Entry 6X3E (electron microscopy, 3.42 A resolution); this record covers chains A and B of the 3 polymer chains in the assembly.

# Chain A (and B)
Molecule: Excitatory amino acid transporter 3
Organism: Homo sapiens
Notes: chain B of this document is another copy of the same molecule, construct and numbering; everything in this record applies to it too
Reference sequence: P43005 (EAA3_HUMAN); numbering as in UniProt (aligned over 1-524)
Amino-acid sequence (526 residues; row label = number of the first residue in the row; numbers below 1 keep their minus sign (Gly-1 is residue -1)):
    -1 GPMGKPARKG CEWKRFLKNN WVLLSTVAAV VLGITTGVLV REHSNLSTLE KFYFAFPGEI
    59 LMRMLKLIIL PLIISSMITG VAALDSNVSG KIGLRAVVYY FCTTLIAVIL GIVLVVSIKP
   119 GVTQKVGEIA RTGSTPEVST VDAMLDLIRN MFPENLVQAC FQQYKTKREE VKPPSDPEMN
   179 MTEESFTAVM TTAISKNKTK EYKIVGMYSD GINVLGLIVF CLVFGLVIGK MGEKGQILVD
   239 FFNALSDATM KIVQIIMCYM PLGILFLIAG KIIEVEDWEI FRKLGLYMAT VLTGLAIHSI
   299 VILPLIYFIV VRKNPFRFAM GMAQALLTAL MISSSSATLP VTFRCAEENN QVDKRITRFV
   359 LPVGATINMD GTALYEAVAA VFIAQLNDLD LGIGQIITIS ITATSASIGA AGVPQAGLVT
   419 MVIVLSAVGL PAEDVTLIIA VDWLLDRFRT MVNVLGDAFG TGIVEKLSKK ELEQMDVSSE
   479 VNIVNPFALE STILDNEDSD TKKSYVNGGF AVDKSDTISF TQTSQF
Not modelled in the structure: -1 to 15, 126-136, 169-198, 476-524 (chain B: -1 to 18, 122-136, 169-198, 475-524)
Bound ions: Na+ site 1: Tyr98, Thr101, Thr102, Asn366, Asp368; Na+ site 2: Gly362, Asn366, Asn451, Asp455; Na+ site 3: Thr364, Ser405, Ile406, Ala408
Ligand contacts: aspartic acid (ASP): Ser331, Ser332, Ser333, Met367, Thr370, Ala409, Gly410, Val411, Pro412, Ala414, Gly415, Asp444, Arg447, Thr448, Asn451
UniProt features mapped onto this chain:
  - binding site (Na(+)): Tyr98, Thr101, Thr102, Gly362, Thr364, Asn366, Asp368, Ser405, Ile406, Ala408, Asn451, Asp455
  - binding site (L-aspartate): Ser331, Ser333, Thr370, Val411, Arg447, Thr448, Asn451
  - modified residue (Phosphoserine): Ser517, Ser522
  - glycosylation (N-linked (GlcNAc...) asparagine): Asn43, Asn178, Asn195

# Interface between chain A and chain B
Pairs across the interface (56; chain A residue first):
  Ser45(A) with Glu199(B), hydrogen bond (side chain-backbone)
  Thr46(A) with Glu199(B); Tyr200(B)
  Leu47(A) with Arg166(B); Tyr200(B); Ile202(B), hydrophobic
  Phe50(A) with Arg147(B); Ile202(B), hydrophobic
  Tyr51(A) with Asp140(B), hydrogen bond; Leu143(B), hydrophobic; Arg166(B), hydrogen bond; Ile202(B), hydrophobic
  Phe54(A) with Leu143(B), hydrophobic; Arg147(B)
  Glu57(A) with Arg147(B), salt bridge
  Ile58(A) with Ile146(B); Phe150(B), hydrophobic
  Arg61(A) with Arg147(B), hydrogen bond (side chain-backbone); Phe150(B), hydrogen bond (side chain-backbone); Pro151(B); Glu152(B), salt bridge; Tyr206(B)
  Met62(A) with Phe150(B), hydrophobic
  Lys64(A) with Glu152(B), salt bridge
  Leu65(A) with Pro151(B); Glu152(B); Leu154(B), hydrophobic
  Leu68(A) with Asn153(B); Val155(B), hydrophobic
  Pro69(A) with Leu154(B), hydrophobic
  Val155(A) with Val155(B), hydrophobic
  Cys158(A) with Asn153(B), hydrogen bond (backbone-side chain); Val155(B), hydrophobic
  Phe159(A) with Asn153(B); Val155(B), hydrophobic; Gln156(B); Phe159(B), hydrophobic
  Asp208(A) with Gln156(B), hydrogen bond
  Ile235(A) with Ile235(B), hydrophobic
  Asp238(A) with Ile235(B)
  Phe239(A) with Leu236(B), hydrophobic; Phe239(B), hydrophobic
  Ala242(A) with Met229(B); Lys232(B); Ile235(B), hydrophobic; Leu236(B)
  Leu243(A) with Phe222(B), hydrophobic
  Asp245(A) with Met229(B)
  Ala246(A) with Phe222(B), hydrophobic; Val225(B); Met229(B), hydrophobic
  Thr247(A) with Phe222(B)
  Lys249(A) with Val225(B)
  Ile250(A) with Phe218(B), hydrophobic; Phe222(B), hydrophobic
  Ile253(A) with Val221(B), hydrophobic
Other interface residues (no listed pair), chain B (31 interface residues in all): Val139, Tyr162, Lys201, Ile226, Gly233

# In short
The interface between chain A and chain B involves 29 residues on one side and 31 on the other; the contacts
include 7 hydrogen bonds and 3 salt bridges. Among the polar pairs are Glu57(A)-Arg147(B), Arg61(A)-Glu152(B)
and Lys64(A)-Glu152(B). Chain A binds aspartic acid.
Chain A and chain B are both Excitatory amino acid transporter 3 (Homo sapiens); the structure,
hEAAT3-Asymmetric-1o2i, was determined by electron microscopy together with 6X2L, 6X2Z and 6X3F from the same
study.
